Entry 2NVQ (X-ray diffraction, 2.90 A resolution); this record covers chains N and A of the 13 polymer chains in the assembly.

Chain N:
Molecule: 14-nt DNA strand
Sequence (14 nucleotides; each row starts with the number of its first residue):
     1 CTGCTTATCG GTAG

Chain A:
Protein: DNA-directed RNA polymerase II largest subunit
Source organism: Saccharomyces cerevisiae
Notes: EC 2.7.7.6
UniProt: P04050 (RPB1_YEAST); numbering as in UniProt (aligned over 1-1733)
Amino-acid sequence (1733 residues; each row starts with the number of its first residue):
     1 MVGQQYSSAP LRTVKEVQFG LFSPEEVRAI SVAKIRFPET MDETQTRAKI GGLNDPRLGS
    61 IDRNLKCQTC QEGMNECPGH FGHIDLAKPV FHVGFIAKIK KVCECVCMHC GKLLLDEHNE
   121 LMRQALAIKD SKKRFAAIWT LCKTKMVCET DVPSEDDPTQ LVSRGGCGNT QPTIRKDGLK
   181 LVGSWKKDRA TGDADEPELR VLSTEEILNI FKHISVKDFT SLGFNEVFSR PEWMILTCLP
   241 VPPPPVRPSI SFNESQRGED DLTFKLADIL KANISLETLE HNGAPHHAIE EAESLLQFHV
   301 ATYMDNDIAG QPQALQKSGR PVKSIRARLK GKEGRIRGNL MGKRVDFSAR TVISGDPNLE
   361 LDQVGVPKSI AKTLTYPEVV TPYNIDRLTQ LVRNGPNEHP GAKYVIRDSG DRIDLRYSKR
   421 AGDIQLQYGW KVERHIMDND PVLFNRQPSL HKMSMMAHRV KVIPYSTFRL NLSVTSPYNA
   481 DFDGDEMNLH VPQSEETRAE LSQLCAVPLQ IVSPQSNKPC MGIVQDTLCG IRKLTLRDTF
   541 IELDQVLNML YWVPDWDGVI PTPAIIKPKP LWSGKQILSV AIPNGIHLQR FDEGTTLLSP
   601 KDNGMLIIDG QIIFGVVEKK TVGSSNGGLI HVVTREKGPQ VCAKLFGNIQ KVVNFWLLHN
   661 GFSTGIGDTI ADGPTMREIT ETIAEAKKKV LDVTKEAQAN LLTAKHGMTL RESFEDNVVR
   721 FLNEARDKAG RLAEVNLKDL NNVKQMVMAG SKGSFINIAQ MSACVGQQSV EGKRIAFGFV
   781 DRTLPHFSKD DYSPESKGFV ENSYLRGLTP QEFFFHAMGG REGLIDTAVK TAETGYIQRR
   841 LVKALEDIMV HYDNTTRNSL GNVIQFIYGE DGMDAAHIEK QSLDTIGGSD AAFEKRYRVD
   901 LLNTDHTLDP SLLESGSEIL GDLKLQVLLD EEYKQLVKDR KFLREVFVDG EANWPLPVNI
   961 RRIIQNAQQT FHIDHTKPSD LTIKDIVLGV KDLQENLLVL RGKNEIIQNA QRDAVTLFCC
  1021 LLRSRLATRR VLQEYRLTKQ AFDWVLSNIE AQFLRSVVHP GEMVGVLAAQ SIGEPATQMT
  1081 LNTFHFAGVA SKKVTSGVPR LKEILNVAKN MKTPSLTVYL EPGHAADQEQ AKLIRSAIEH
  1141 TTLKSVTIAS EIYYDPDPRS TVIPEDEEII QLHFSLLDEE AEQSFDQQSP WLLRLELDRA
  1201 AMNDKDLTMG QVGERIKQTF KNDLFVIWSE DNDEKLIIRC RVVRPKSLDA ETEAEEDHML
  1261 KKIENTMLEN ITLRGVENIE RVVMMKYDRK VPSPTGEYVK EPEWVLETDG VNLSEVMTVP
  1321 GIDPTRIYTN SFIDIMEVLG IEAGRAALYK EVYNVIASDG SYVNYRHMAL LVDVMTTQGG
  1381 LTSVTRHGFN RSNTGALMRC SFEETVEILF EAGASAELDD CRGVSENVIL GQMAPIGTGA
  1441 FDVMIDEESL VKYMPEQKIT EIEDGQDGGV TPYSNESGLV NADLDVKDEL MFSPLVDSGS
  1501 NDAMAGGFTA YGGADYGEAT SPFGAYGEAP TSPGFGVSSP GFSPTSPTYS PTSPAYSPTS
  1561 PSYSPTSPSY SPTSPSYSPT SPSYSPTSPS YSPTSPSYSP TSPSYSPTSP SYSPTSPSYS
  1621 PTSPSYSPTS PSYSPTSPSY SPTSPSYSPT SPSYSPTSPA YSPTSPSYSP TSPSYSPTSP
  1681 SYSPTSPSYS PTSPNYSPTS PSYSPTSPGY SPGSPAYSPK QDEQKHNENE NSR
Not modelled in the structure: 1-2, 155-160, 187-198, 1177-1186, 1244-1253, 1446-1733
Ion coordination: Zn2+ site 1: Cys67, Cys70, Cys77, His80; Zn2+ site 2: Cys107, Cys110, Cys148, Cys167; Mg2+: Asp483, Asp485
Ligand contacts: deoxyuridine-5'-triphosphate (DUT): Arg446, Asp481, Asp483, Asp485, Lys752
Swiss-Prot annotation at these positions:
  - region: Pro248 to Asp260 (Lid loop), Asn306 to Lys323 (Rudder loop), Pro810 to Glu822 (Bridging helix)
  - binding site (Zn(2+)): Cys67, Cys70, Cys77, His80, Cys107, Cys110, Cys148, Cys167
  - binding site (Mg(2+)): Asp481, Asp483, Asp485
  - modified residue: Thr1471 (Phosphothreonine)
  - cross-link (Glycyl lysine isopeptide (Lys-Gly)): Lys695 (interchain with G-Cter in ubiquitin), Lys1246 (interchain with G-Cter in ubiquitin), Lys1350 (interchain with G-Cter in ubiquitin)
  - natural variant: Ser1653 to Pro1659 (deletion: In strain: A364A)
  - mutagenesis: Lys1246 (K1246R: Impairs ubiquitination during transcription stress)
From the paper describing this entry:
  - catalytic residues: His1085 (proposed by the authors, not directly observed)
  - mutagenesis - R446A: abolished growth

Interface between chain N and chain A:
Residue-residue contacts - 5 pairs, chain N then chain A:
  DC1(N) - Lys1102(A)  phosphate contact
  DG3(N) - His1387(A)  sugar contact
  DC4(N) - Lys101(A)  phosphate contact
  DT5(N) - Lys101(A)  salt bridge to the phosphate
  DT5(N) - Trp139(A)  phosphate contact

Summary:
Chain N and chain A each contribute 4 residues to their interface; the contacts include 1 salt bridge. Its one
salt-bridged contact is DT5(N)-Lys101(A). Chain A binds deoxyuridine-5'-triphosphate. From UniProt: 8
Zn2+-binding residues, 3 Mg2+-binding residues and one mutagenesis site on chain A. The paper reports the
catalytic residue His1085(A); R446A of chain A abolishes growth.
Chain N is a 14-nt DNA strand and chain A is DNA-directed RNA polymerase II largest subunit (Saccharomyces
cerevisiae); the structure, RNA Polymerase II Elongation Complex in 150 mM Mg+2 with 2'dUTP, was determined by
X-ray diffraction, deposited together with 2E2H, 2E2I, 2E2J, 2NVT, 2NVX, 2NVY, 2NVZ and 2YU9.
